9QB2 - chains G and K of the 11 polymer chains in the assembly; structure by electron microscopy, 3.00 A resolution.

[Chain G]
Molecule: H/ACA ribonucleoprotein complex subunit DKC1
From: Homo sapiens
Notes: EC 5.4.99.-
Reference sequence: O60832 (DKC1_HUMAN); residues 1-514 here = UniProt positions 1-514
Sequence (514 residues; each row starts with the number of its first residue):
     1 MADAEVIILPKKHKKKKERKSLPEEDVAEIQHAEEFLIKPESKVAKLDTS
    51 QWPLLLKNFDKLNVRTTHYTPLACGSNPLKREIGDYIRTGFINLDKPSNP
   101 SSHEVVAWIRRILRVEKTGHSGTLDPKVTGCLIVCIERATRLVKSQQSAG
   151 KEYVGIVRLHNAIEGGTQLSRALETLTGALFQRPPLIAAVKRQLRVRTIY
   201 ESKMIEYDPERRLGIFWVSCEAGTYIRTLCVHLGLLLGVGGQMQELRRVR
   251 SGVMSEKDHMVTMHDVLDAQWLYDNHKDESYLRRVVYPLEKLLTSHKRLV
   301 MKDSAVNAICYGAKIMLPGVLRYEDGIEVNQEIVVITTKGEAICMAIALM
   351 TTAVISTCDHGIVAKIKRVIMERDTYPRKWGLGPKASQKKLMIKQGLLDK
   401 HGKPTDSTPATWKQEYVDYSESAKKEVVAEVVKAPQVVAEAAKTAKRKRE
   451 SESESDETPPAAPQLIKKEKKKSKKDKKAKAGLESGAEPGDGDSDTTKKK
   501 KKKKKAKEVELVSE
Disordered / not traced: 1-42, 396-514
Curated features (UniProtKB/Swiss-Prot):
  - region: Ala2 to Ser21 (Nucleolar localization)
  - active site: Asp125 (Nucleophile)
  - modified residue: Ala2 (N-acetylalanine), Ser21 (Phosphoserine), Ser387 (Phosphoserine), Ser451 (Phosphoserine), Ser453 (Phosphoserine), Ser455 (Phosphoserine), Thr458 (Phosphothreonine), Ser485 (Phosphoserine), Ser494 (Phosphoserine), Ser513 (Phosphoserine)
  - cross-link (Glycyl lysine isopeptide (Lys-Gly)): Lys20 (interchain with G-Cter in SUMO2), Lys39 (interchain with G-Cter in SUMO2), Lys43 (interchain with G-Cter in SUMO2), Lys191 (interchain with G-Cter in SUMO2), Lys394 (interchain with G-Cter in SUMO2), Lys413 (interchain with G-Cter in SUMO1), Lys424 (interchain with G-Cter in SUMO2), Lys433 (interchain with G-Cter in SUMO2), Lys467 (interchain with G-Cter in SUMO2)
  - natural variant: Ala2 (A2V: In DKCX), Phe36 (F36V: In DKCX), Leu37 (deletion: In DKCX), Ile38 (I38T: In HHS), Lys39 (K39E: In DKCX), Pro40 (P40R: In DKCX), Glu41 (E41K: In DKCX), Thr49 (T49M: In HHS), Leu54 (L54V: In DKCX), Leu56 (L56S: In DKCX), Arg65 (R65T: In DKCX), Thr66 (T66A: In DKCX), 10 further natural variant entries in UniProt
  - mutagenesis: Ala353 (A353R: Increases interaction with SHQ1)
Reported in the primary citation:
  - mutagenesis - R158W/R211A/R212A, R158W/R211D/R212D, R211D/R212D: decreased binding to incorporation into telomerase
  - mutagenesis - R158W, R211A/R212A: decreased binding to telomerase incorporation
  - mutagenesis - R158W/R211D/R212D: decreased binding to hTR
  - binding site for hTR, Human telomerase RNA: Arg158, Arg211, Arg212

[Chain K]
Molecule: Telomerase Cajal body protein 1
From: Homo sapiens
Reference sequence: Q9BUR4 (TCAB1_HUMAN); residues 1-548 here = UniProt positions 1-548
Sequence (548 residues; numbered 1 to 548; the number before each row is that of its first residue):
     1 MKTLETQPLAPDCCPSDQDPAPAHPSPHASPMNKNADSELMPPPPERGDP
    51 PRLSPDPVAGSAVSQELREGDPVSLSTPLETEFGSPSELSPRIEEQELSE
   101 NTSLPAEEANGSLSEEEANGPELGSGKAMEDTSGEPAAEDEGDTAWNYSF
   151 SQLPRFLSGSWSEFSTQPENFLKGCKWAPDGSCILTNSADNILRIYNLPP
   201 ELYHEGEQVEYAEMVPVLRMVEGDTIYDYCWYSLMSSAQPDTSYVASSSR
   251 ENPIHIWDAFTGELRASFRAYNHLDELTAAHSLCFSPDGSQLFCGFNRTV
   301 RVFSTARPGRDCEVRATFAKKQGQSGIISCIAFSPAQPLYACGSYGRSLG
   351 LYAWDDGSPLALLGGHQGGITHLCFHPDGNRFFSGARKDAELLCWDLRQS
   401 GYPLWSLGREVTTNQRIYFDLDPTGQFLVSGSTSGAVSVWDTDGPGNDGK
   451 PEPVLSFLPQKDCTNGVSLHPSLPLLATASGQRVFPEPTESGDEGEELGL
   501 PLLSTRHVHLECRLQLWWCGGAPDSSIPDDHQGEKGQGGTEGGVGELI
Disordered / not traced: 1-145, 205-208, 444-448, 490-509, 523-548
Curated features (UniProtKB/Swiss-Prot):
  - modified residue: Ser26 (Phosphoserine), Ser30 (Phosphoserine), Ser54 (Phosphoserine), Ser64 (Phosphoserine), Ser85 (Phosphoserine), Ser90 (Phosphoserine), Ser112 (Phosphoserine), Ser114 (Phosphoserine), Thr489 (Phosphothreonine), Ser491 (Phosphoserine)
  - natural variant: Phe164 (F164L: In DKCB3), His376 (H376Y: In DKCB3), Arg398 (R398W: In DKCB3), Gly435 (G435R: In DKCB3)
  - mutagenesis: Ser64 (S64A: Abolished phosphorylation by ATM and impaired ability to promote DNA repair)

[Chain G / chain K interface]
Residue-residue contacts (20; chain G residue first):
  Arg158(G) - Asp224(K)  salt bridge
  Arg158(G) - Glu251(K)  salt bridge
  Leu159(G) - Asn252(K)
  His160(G) - Asn252(K)
  His160(G) - Pro253(K)
  His160(G) - His255(K)  hydrogen bond (backbone-side chain)
  His160(G) - Leu277(K)
  Asn161(G) - Leu264(K)
  Glu210(G) - Gly223(K)
  Arg211(G) - Gly223(K)
  Arg211(G) - Asp224(K)  salt bridge
  Arg212(G) - Val221(K)  hydrogen bond (side chain-backbone)
  Arg212(G) - Glu222(K)
  Arg212(G) - Gly223(K)
  Arg227(G) - Leu274(K)  hydrogen bond (side chain-backbone)
  Arg227(G) - Asp275(K)  hydrogen bond (side chain-backbone)
  Arg227(G) - Glu276(K)  salt bridge
  Gln242(G) - Tyr271(K)
  Gln242(G) - Leu277(K)
  Gln244(G) - Glu251(K)  hydrogen bond
Other interface residues (no listed pair), chain G (11 interface residues in all): Lys127
Other interface residues (no listed pair), chain K (16 interface residues in all): Arg250, Trp257

[Overview]
Chain G and chain K form an interface of 11 and 16 residues respectively; the contacts include 5 hydrogen
bonds and 4 salt bridges. Among the polar pairs are Arg158(G)-Asp224(K), Arg158(G)-Glu251(K) and
Arg211(G)-Asp224(K). The paper reports a binding site for hTR, Human telomerase RNA at Arg158(G), Arg211(G)
and Arg212(G); R158W/R211A/R212A, R158W/R211D/R212D and R211D/R212D of chain G reduce binding to incorporation
into telomerase; 5 substitutions were tested in all.
Here chain G is H/ACA ribonucleoprotein complex subunit DKC1 and chain K is Telomerase Cajal body protein 1,
both from Homo sapiens. Entry 9QB2 (H/ACA RNP protomer of human telomerase dimer) was determined by electron
microscopy, deposited together with 9QAX, 9QAY, 9QAZ and 9QB3.
